Entry 7MJH (electron microscopy, 2.66 A resolution); this record covers chains C and F of the 6 polymer chains in the assembly.

# Chain C
Protein: Spike glycoprotein
Source organism: Severe acute respiratory syndrome coronavirus 2
UniProtKB: P0DTC2 (SPIKE_SARS2); residue numbers follow UniProt; this construct covers 1-1208
Sequence (1288 residues; each row starts with the number of its first residue):
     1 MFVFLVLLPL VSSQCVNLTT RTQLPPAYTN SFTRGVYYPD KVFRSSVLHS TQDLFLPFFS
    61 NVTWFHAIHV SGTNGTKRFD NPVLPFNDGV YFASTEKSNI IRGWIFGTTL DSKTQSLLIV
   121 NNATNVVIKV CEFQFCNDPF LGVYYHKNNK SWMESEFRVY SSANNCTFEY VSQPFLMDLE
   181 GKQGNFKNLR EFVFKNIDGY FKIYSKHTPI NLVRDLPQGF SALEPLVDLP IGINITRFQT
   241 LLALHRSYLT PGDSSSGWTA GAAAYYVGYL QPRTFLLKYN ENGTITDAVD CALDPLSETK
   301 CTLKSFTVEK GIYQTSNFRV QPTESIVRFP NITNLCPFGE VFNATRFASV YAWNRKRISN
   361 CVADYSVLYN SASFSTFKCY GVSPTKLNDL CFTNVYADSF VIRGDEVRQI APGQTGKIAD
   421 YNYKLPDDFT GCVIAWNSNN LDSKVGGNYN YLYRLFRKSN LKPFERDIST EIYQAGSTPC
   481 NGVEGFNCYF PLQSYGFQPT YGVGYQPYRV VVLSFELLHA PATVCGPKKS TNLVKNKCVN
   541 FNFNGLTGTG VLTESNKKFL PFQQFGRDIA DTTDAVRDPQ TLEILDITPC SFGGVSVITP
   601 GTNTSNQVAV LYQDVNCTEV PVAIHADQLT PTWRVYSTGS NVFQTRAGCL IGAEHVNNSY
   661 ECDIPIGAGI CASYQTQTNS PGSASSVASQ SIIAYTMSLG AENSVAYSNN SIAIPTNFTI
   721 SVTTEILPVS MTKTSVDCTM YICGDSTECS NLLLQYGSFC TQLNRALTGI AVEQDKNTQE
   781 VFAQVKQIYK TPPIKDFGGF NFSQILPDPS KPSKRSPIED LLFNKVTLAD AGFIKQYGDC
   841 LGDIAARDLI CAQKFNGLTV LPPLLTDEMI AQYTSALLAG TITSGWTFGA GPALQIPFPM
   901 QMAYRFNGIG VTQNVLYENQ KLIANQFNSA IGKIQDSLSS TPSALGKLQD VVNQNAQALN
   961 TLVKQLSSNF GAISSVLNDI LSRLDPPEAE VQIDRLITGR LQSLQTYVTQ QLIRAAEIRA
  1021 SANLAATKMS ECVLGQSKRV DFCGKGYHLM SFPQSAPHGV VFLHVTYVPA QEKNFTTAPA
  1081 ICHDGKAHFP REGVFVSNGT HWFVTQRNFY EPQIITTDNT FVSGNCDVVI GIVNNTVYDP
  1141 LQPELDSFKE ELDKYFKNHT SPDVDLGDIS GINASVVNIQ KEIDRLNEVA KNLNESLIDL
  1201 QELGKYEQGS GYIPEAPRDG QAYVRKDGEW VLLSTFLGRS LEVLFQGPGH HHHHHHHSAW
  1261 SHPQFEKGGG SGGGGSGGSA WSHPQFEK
Disordered / not traced: 1-13, 70-76, 146-152, 177-184, 248-256, 621-640, 676-690, 828-855, 1148-1288
Construct notes: engineered mutation Tyr-501 (Asn in P0DTC2); conflict Gly-682 (Arg in P0DTC2), Ser-683 (Arg in P0DTC2), Ser-685 (Arg in P0DTC2), Pro-817 (Phe in P0DTC2), Pro-892 (Ala in P0DTC2), Pro-899 (Ala in P0DTC2), Pro-942 (Ala in P0DTC2), Pro-986 (Lys in P0DTC2), Pro-987 (Val in P0DTC2); expression tag (1209-1288)
Disulfide bonds: Cys-15/Cys-136, Cys-131/Cys-166, Cys-291/Cys-301, Cys-336/Cys-361, Cys-379/Cys-432, Cys-391/Cys-525, Cys-480/Cys-488, Cys-538/Cys-590, Cys-617/Cys-649, Cys-662/Cys-671, Cys-738/Cys-760, Cys-743/Cys-749, Cys-1032/Cys-1043, Cys-1082/Cys-1126
Covalently attached groups: N-acetylglucosamine (NAG) linked to Asn-17, Asn-61, Asn-122, Asn-165, Asn-234, Asn-282, Asn-331, Asn-343, Asn-709, Asn-717, Asn-801, Asn-1074, Asn-1098, Asn-1134
Small-molecule neighbours:
  - N-acetylglucosamine (NAG; 2-acetamido-2-deoxy-beta-D-glucopyranose), molecule 1: Tyr-351, Ala-352, Ile-468
  - N-acetylglucosamine (NAG), molecule 2: Arg-457, Ser-459, Asn-460, Leu-461, Lys-462, Glu-465
Swiss-Prot annotation at these positions:
  - region: Asn-280 to Cys-301 (Putative superantigen), Arg-403 to Asp-405 (Integrin-binding motif), Asn-448 to Phe-456 (Immunodominant HLA epitope recognized by the CD8+), Pro-681, Ala-684 (Putative superantigen), Ser-816 to Tyr-837 (Fusion peptide 1), Lys-835 to Phe-855 (Fusion peptide 2), Asp-1163 to Glu-1202 (Heptad repeat 2)
  - site: Arg-815, Ser-816 (Cleavage)
  - glycosylation: Asn-17 (N-linked (GlcNAc...) (complex) asparagine), Asn-61 (N-linked (GlcNAc...) (hybrid) asparagine), Asn-74 (N-linked (GlcNAc...) (complex) asparagine), Asn-122 (N-linked (GlcNAc...) (hybrid) asparagine), Asn-149 (N-linked (GlcNAc...) (complex) asparagine), Asn-165 (N-linked (GlcNAc...) (complex) asparagine), Asn-234 (N-linked (GlcNAc...) (high mannose) asparagine), Asn-282 (N-linked (GlcNAc...) (complex) asparagine), Thr-323 (O-linked (GalNAc) threonine), Ser-325 (O-linked (HexNAc...) serine), Asn-331 (N-linked (GlcNAc...) (complex) asparagine), Asn-343 (N-linked (GlcNAc...) (complex) asparagine), Asn-603 (N-linked (GlcNAc...) (hybrid) asparagine), Asn-616 (N-linked (GlcNAc...) (complex) asparagine), Asn-657 (N-linked (GlcNAc...) (complex) asparagine), Thr-676 (O-linked (GlcNAc...) threonine), Thr-678 (O-linked (GlcNAc...) threonine), Asn-709 (N-linked (GlcNAc...) (high mannose) asparagine), Asn-717 (N-linked (GlcNAc...) (hybrid) asparagine), Asn-801 (N-linked (GlcNAc...) (hybrid) asparagine) and 6 more in UniProt
  - natural variant: Leu-5 (L5F: In strain: Iota/B.1.526), Ser-13 (S13I: In strain: Epsilon/B.1.427/B.1.429), Leu-18 (L18F: In strain: Beta/B.1.351, Gamma/P.1 and 1 more), Thr-19 (T19I: In strain: Omicron/BQ.1.1, Omicron/XBB.1.5 and 1 more; T19R: In strain: Delta/B.1.617.2, Omicron/BA.2 and 4 more), Thr-20 (T20N: In strain: Gamma/P.1), Leu-24 to Ala-27 (sequence variant, change not given here; In strain: Omicron/BA.2, Omicron/BA.2.12.1 and 6 more), Pro-26 (P26S: In strain: Gamma/P.1), Gln-52 (Q52H: In strain: Omicron/EG.5.1), Ala-67 (A67V: In strain: Eta/B.1.525, Omicron/BA.1), His-69 to Val-70 (deletion: In strain: Alpha/B.1.1.7, Eta/B.1.525 and 5 more), Gly-75 (G75V: In strain: Lambda/C.37), Thr-76 (T76I: In strain: Lambda/C.37), 82 further natural variant entries in UniProt
  - mutagenesis: His-69 to Val-70 (Increased incorporation of cleaved spike into virions), Asn-121 (N121Q: Partial loss of biliverdin affinity), Arg-190 (R190K: Partial loss of biliverdin affinity), Asn-234 (N234Q: Increased resistance to neutralizing antibodies), Asn-331 (N331Q: Reduced viral infectivity), Asn-343 (N343Q: Reduced viral infectivity), Leu-452 (L452R: Increased resistance to neutralizing antibodies. Decreases HLA binding to NF9 epitope. Increased binding affinity to human ACE2), Tyr-453 (Y453F: Decreased HLA binding to NF9 epitope. Increased binding affinity to human ACE2), Ala-475 (A475V: Increased resistance to neutralizing antibodies), Val-483 (V483A: Increased resistance to neutralizing antibodies), Glu-484 (E484D: Increased replication in human TMEM106B overexpressing cells), Phe-490 (F490L: Increased resistance to neutralizing antibodies and human covalescent sera neutralization), 11 further mutagenesis entries in UniProt
From the paper describing this entry:
  - mutagenesis - N501Y: decreased binding to IgG ab1
  - mutagenesis - N501Y: unchanged binding to VH ab8 (chain F)

# Chain F
Protein: VH ab8
Source organism: synthetic construct
Sequence (145 residues; numbered 22 to 166; the number before each row is that of its first residue):
    22 EVQLVESGGG LVQPGGSLRL SCAASGFTFD DYAMSWVRQA PGKGLEWIGR MYNNGRTSYN
    82 PSLKSLVTIS RDNSKNTLYL QMNSLRAEDT ATYYCARDNL GYRPSENLYG MDVWGQGTTV
   142 TVSSSGQAGH HHHHHGDYKD DDDKG
Disordered / not traced: 147-166
Disulfide bonds: Cys-43/Cys-116

# Interface between chain C and chain F
Pairs across the interface (39; chain C residue first):
  Tyr-449(C) / Asp-51(F)
  Tyr-449(C) / Asn-74(F)
  Tyr-449(C) / Asn-75(F)
  Leu-455(C) / Leu-121(F)  hydrophobic
  Phe-456(C) / Leu-121(F)
  Ala-475(C) / Arg-124(F)
  Ser-477(C) / Glu-127(F)
  Val-483(C) / Pro-82(F)  hydrophobic
  Glu-484(C) / Trp-68(F)
  Glu-484(C) / Arg-71(F)  salt bridge
  Glu-484(C) / Tyr-73(F)  hydrogen bond
  Glu-484(C) / Ser-79(F)  hydrogen bond
  Gly-485(C) / Trp-68(F)
  Gly-485(C) / Arg-71(F)  hydrogen bond (backbone-side chain)
  Phe-486(C) / Val-58(F)  hydrophobic
  Phe-486(C) / Leu-66(F)
  Phe-486(C) / Trp-68(F)  hydrophobic
  Phe-486(C) / Leu-129(F)
  Phe-486(C) / Tyr-130(F)
  Phe-486(C) / Met-132(F)  hydrophobic
  Asn-487(C) / Arg-124(F)  hydrogen bond
  Asn-487(C) / Asn-128(F)  hydrogen bond (side chain-backbone)
  Asn-487(C) / Leu-129(F)  hydrogen bond (side chain-backbone)
  Asn-487(C) / Tyr-130(F)
  Asn-487(C) / Gly-131(F)
  Cys-488(C) / Arg-71(F)  hydrogen bond (backbone-side chain)
  Tyr-489(C) / Arg-71(F)
  Tyr-489(C) / Tyr-73(F)
  Tyr-489(C) / Asp-119(F)
  Tyr-489(C) / Asn-120(F)
  Tyr-489(C) / Arg-124(F)  hydrogen bond
  Tyr-489(C) / Gly-131(F)
  Phe-490(C) / Tyr-73(F)  hydrogen bond (backbone-side chain)
  Phe-490(C) / Arg-77(F)
  Gln-493(C) / Tyr-73(F)
  Gln-493(C) / Leu-121(F)
  Ser-494(C) / Asn-74(F)  hydrogen bond
  Ser-494(C) / Asn-75(F)
  Gln-498(C) / Asp-51(F)  hydrogen bond
Also at the interface, not in a pair above, chain C (17 interface residues in all): Gly-476

# Summary
Chain C and chain F form an interface of 17 and 21 residues respectively, with 11 hydrogen bonds and 1 salt
bridge. Among the polar pairs are Glu-484(C)/Arg-71(F), Glu-484(C)/Tyr-73(F) and Glu-484(C)/Ser-79(F). The
paper reports that N501Y of chain C reduces binding to IgG ab1; N501Y of chain C leaves binding to VH ab8
(chain F) unchanged.
Chain C is Spike glycoprotein (Severe acute respiratory syndrome coronavirus 2) and chain F is VH ab8
(synthetic construct); the structure, Cryo-EM structure of the SARS-CoV-2 N501Y mutant spike protein
ectodomain bound to VH ab8, was determined by electron microscopy together with 7MJI, 7MJM and 7MJN from the
same study.
